5ICT - chain A; structure by X-ray diffraction, 1.68 A resolution.

# Chain A
Protein: Glutamate receptor 1
From: Drosophila melanogaster
UniProtKB: Q03445 (GLR1_DROME); the construct has insertions or renumbered stretches relative to UniProt, so the offset changes along the chain: 3-123 = UniProt 474-594; 126-267 = UniProt 739-880
Sequence (267 residues; each row starts with the number of its first residue):
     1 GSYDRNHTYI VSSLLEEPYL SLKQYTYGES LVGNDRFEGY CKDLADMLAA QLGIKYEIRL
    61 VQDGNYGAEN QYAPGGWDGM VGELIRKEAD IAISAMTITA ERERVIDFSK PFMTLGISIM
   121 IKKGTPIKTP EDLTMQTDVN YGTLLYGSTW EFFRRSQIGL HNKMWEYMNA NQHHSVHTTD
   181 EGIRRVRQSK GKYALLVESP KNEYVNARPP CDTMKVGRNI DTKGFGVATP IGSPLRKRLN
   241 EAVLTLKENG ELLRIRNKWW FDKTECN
Not modelled in the structure: 267
Differences from the reference sequence: expression tag (1-2); linker (124-125); engineered mutation Thr-179 (Tyr792 in Q03445)
Disulfides: Cys-211/Cys-266
Ligand contacts: glutamic acid (GLU): Tyr-66, Ala-95, Met-96, Thr-97, Arg-102, Thr-143, Leu-144, Gly-147, Ser-148, Thr-149, Glu-198, Phe-225
Swiss-Prot annotation at these positions:
  - glycosylation: Asn-6 (N-linked (GlcNAc...) asparagine)

# In short
Chain A binds glutamic acid.
Chain A is Glutamate receptor 1 (Drosophila melanogaster); the structure, Crystal structure of the Drosophila
GluR1A ligand binding domain Y792T mutant complex with glutamate, was determined by X-ray diffraction (same
publication as 5EHM, 5EHS, 5DT6 and 5DTB).
